Entry 7JGF (electron microscopy, 4.69 A resolution (low resolution: residue-level contacts below are approximate; hydrogen-bond / salt-bridge calls are withheld)); this record covers chain A.

[Chain A]
Protein: Erythrocyte membrane protein 1
Source organism: Plasmodium falciparum
UniProt: Q6UDW7 (Q6UDW7_PLAFA); residues 1-2649 here = UniProt positions 1-2649
Amino-acid sequence (2660 residues; row label = number of the first residue in the row; numbers below 1 keep their minus sign (Thr-1 is residue -1)):
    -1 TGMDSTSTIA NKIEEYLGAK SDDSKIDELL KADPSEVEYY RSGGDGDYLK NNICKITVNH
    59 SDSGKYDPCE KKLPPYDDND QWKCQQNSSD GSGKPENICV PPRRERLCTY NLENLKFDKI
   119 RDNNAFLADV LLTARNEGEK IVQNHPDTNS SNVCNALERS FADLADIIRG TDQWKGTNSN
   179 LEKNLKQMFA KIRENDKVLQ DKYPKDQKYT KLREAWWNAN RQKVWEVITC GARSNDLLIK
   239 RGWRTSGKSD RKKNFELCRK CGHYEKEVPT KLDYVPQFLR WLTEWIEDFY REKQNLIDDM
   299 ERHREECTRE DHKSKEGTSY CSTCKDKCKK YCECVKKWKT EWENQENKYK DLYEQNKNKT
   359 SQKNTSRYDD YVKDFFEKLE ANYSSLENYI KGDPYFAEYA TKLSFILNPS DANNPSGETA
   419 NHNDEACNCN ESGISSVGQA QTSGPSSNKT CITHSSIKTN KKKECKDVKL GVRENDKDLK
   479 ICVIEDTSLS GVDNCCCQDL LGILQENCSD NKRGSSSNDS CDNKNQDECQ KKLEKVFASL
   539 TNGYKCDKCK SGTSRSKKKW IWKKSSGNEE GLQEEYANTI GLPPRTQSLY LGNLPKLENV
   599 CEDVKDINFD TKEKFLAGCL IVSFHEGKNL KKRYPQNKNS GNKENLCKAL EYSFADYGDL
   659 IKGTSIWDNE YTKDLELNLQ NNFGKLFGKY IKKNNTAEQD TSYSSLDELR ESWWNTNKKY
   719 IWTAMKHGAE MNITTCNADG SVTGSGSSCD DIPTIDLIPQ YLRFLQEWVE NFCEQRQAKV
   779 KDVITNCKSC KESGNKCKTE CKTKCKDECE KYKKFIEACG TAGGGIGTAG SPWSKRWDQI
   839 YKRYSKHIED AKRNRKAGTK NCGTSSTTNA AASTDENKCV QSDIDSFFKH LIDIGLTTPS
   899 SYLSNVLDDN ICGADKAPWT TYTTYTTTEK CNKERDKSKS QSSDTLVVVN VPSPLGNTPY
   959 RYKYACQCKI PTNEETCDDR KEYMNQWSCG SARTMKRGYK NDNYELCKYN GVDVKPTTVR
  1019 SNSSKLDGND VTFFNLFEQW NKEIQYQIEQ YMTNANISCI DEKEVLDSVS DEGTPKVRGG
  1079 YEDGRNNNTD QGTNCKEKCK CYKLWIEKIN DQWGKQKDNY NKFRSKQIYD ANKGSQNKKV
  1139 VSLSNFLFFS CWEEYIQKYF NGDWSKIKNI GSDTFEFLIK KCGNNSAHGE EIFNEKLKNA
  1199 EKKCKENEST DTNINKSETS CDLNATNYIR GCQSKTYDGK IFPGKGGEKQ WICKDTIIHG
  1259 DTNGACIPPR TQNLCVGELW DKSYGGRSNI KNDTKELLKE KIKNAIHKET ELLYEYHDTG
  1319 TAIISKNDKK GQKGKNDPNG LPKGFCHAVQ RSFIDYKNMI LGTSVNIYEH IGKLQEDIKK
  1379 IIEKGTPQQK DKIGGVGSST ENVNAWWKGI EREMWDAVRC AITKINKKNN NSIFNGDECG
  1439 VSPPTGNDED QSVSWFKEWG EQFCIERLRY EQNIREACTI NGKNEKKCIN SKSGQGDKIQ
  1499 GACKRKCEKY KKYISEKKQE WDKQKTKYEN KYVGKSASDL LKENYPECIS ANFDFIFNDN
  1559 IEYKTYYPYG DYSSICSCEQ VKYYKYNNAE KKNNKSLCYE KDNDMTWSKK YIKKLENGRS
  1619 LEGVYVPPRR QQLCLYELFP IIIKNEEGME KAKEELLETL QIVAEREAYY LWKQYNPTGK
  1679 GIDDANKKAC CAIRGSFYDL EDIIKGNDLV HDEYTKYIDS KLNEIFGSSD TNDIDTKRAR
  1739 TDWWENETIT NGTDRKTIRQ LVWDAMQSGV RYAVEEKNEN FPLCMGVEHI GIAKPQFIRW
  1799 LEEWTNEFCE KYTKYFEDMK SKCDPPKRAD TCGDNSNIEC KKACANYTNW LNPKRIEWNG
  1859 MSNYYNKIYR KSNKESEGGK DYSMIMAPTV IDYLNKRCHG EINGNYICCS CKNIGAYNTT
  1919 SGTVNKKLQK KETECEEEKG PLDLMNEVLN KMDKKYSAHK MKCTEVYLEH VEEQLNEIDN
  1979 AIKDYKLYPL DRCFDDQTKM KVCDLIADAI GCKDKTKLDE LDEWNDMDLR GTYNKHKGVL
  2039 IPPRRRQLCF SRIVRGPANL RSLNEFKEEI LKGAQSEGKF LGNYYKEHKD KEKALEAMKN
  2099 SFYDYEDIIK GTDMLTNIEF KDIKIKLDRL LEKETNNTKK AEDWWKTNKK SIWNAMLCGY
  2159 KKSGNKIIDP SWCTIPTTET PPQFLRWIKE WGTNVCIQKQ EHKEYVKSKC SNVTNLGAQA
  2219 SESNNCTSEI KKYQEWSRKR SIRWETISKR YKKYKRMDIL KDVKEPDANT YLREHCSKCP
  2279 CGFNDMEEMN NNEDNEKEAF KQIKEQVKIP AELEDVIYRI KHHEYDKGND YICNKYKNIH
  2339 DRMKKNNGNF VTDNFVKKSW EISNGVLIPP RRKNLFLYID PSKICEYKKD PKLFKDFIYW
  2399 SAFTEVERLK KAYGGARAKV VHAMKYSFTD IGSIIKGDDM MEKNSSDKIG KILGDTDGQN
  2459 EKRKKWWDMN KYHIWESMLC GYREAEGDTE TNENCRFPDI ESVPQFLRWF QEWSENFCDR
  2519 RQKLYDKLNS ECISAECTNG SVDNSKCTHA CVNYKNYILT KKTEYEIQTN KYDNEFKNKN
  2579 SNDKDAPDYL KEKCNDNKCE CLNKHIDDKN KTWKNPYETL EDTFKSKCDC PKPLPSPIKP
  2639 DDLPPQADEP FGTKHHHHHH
Not modelled in the structure: -1 to 2020, 2264-2290, 2313-2326, 2340-2348, 2603-2658
Construct notes: expression tag (-1 to 0, 2650-2658)
Disulfides: Cys2208-Cys2224, Cys2331-Cys2478, Cys2516-Cys2599, Cys2530-Cys2545, Cys2592-Cys2597

[In short]
Chain A is Erythrocyte membrane protein 1 (Plasmodium falciparum); the structure, Cryo-EM structure of P.
falciparum VAR2CSA FCR3 domains DBL5 and DBL6 at 4.69 A, was determined by electron microscopy, deposited
together with 7JGD, 7JGE, 7JGG and 7JGH.
